5ETW - chains A and B; structure by X-ray diffraction, 2.70 A resolution.

[Chain A (and B)]
Molecule: Indoleamine 2,3-dioxygenase 1
Organism: Homo sapiens
Notes: EC 1.13.11.52; chain B of this document is another copy of the same molecule, construct and numbering; everything in this record applies to it too
Reference sequence: P14902 (I23O1_HUMAN); residue numbers follow UniProt; this construct covers 1-403
Chain sequence (403 residues; row label = number of the first residue in the row):
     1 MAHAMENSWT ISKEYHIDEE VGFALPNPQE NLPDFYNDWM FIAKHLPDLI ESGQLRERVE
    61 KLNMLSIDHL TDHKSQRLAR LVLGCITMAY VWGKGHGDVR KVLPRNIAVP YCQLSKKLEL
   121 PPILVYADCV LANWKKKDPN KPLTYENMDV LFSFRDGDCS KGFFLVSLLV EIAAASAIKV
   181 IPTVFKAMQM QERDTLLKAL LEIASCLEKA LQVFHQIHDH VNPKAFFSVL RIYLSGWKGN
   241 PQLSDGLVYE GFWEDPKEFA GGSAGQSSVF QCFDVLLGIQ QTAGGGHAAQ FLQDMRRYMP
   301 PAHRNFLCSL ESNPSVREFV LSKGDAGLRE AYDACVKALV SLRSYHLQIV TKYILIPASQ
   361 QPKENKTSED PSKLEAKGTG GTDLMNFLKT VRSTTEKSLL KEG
Unresolved in the structure: 1-10, 361-379, 401-403 (chain B: 1-11, 359-380, 402-403)
Metal / ion sites: heme Fe: His-346 (together with XNL)
Ligand contacts:
  - heme (HEM): Tyr-126, Phe-163, Val-166, Ser-167, Val-170, Phe-214, Ile-217, Val-221, Phe-226, Ser-263, Ala-264, Gly-265, Ser-267, Phe-270, Phe-291, Leu-292, Arg-343, His-346, Ile-349, Val-350, Tyr-353, Ile-354, Leu-384, Phe-387, Leu-388, Val-391
  - XNL ((1R)-1-cyclohexyl-2-pyrido[3,4-b]indol-9-yl-ethanol): Tyr-126, Cys-129, Val-130, Phe-163, Ser-167, Phe-226, Arg-231, Leu-234, Gly-262, Ser-263, Ala-264, Gly-380, Leu-384
UniProt features mapped onto this chain:
  - binding site (heme b): His-346

[Interface between chain A and chain B]
Pairs across the interface - 15 pairs, chain A then chain B:
  Gln-280(A) with Lys-116(B)
  Thr-282(A) with Arg-297(B)
  Gly-284(A) with Arg-297(B)
  Gly-285(A) with Phe-259(B)
  Gln-290(A) with Gln-290(B); Asp-294(B), hydrogen bond; Arg-297(B), hydrogen bond
  Asp-294(A) with Gln-290(B)
  Arg-297(A) with Glu-311(B), salt bridge
  Asn-305(A) with Ser-312(B)
  Cys-308(A) with Cys-308(B), hydrophobic; Ser-309(B)
  Glu-311(A) with Asn-305(B), hydrogen bond (backbone-side chain)
  Ser-312(A) with Asn-305(B); Ser-309(B)
Also at the interface, not in a pair above, chain B (15 interface residues in all): Glu-14, Tyr-15, Glu-119, Thr-282, Gln-293

[Summary]
11 residues of chain A and 15 residues of chain B are in contact; the contacts include 3 hydrogen bonds and 1
salt bridge. Among the polar pairs are Arg-297(A)/Glu-311(B), Gln-290(A)/Asp-294(B) and Gln-290(A)/Arg-297(B).
Ligands of chain A: heme and compound XNL.
Both chains are Indoleamine 2,3-dioxygenase 1 (Homo sapiens). Entry 5ETW (Crystal structure of the indoleamine
2,3-dioxygenagse 1 (IDO1) complexed with NLG919 analogue) was determined by X-ray diffraction together with
5EK2, 5EK3 and 5EK4 from the same study.
